7ASU - chain A; structure by X-ray diffraction, 2.23 A resolution.

[Chain A]
Name: DNA-directed RNA polymerase III subunit RPC5
Source organism: Homo sapiens
UniProtKB: Q9NVU0 (RPC5_HUMAN); numbering as in UniProt (aligned over 1-708)
Chain sequence (708 residues; row label = number of the first residue in the row):
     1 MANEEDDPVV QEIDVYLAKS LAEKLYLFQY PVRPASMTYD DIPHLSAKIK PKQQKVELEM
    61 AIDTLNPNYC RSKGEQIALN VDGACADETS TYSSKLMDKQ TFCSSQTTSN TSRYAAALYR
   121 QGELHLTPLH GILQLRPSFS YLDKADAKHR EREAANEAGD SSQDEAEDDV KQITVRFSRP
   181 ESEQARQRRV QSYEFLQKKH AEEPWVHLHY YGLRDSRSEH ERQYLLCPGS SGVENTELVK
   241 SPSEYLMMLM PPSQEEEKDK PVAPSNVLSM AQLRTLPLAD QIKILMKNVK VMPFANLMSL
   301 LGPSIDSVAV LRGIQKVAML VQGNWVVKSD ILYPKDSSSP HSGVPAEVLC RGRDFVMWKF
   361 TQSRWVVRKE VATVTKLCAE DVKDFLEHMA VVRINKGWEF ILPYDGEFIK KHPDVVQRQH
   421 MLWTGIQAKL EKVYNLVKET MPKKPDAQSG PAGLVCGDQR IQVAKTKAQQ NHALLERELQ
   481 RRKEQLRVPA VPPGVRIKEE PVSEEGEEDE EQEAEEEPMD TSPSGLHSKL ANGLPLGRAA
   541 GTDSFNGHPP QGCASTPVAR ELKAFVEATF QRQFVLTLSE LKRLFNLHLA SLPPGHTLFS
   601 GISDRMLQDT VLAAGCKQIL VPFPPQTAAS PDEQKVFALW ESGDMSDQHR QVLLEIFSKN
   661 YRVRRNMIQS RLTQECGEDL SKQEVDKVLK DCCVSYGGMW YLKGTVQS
Not modelled in the structure: 1-263, 337-341, 438-708
UniProt features mapped onto this chain:
  - modified residue: Ser161 (Phosphoserine), Ser162 (Phosphoserine), Ser192 (Phosphoserine), Tyr224 (Phosphotyrosine), Ser503 (Phosphoserine), Ser522 (Phosphoserine)
  - cross-link (Glycyl lysine isopeptide (Lys-Gly)): Lys171 (interchain with G-Cter in SUMO2), Lys432 (interchain with G-Cter in SUMO2), Lys498 (interchain with G-Cter in SUMO1), Lys659 (interchain with G-Cter in SUMO2)
Disulfide bonds: Cys378 forms a disulfide with the same residue of a neighbouring copy of this chain
Ion coordination: Zn2+ site 1 near Asp354 (its only coordinating residue here); Zn2+ site 2 near His388 (its only coordinating residue here); Zn2+ site 3 near His420 (its only coordinating residue here)

[In short]
Chain A is DNA-directed RNA polymerase III subunit RPC5 (Homo sapiens); the structure, Crystal structure of
tWHD1 of Rpc5 subunit of human RNA Polymerase III, was determined by X-ray diffraction together with 7ASV from
the same study.
